PDB entry 5X9H | X-ray diffraction, 3.60 A resolution | chains A and B

# Chain A (and B)
Protein: Magnesium transporter MgtE
Source organism: Thermus thermophilus (strain HB8 / ATCC 27634 / DSM 579)
Notes: chain B of this document is another copy of the same molecule, construct and numbering; everything in this record applies to it too
UniProt: Q5SMG8 (MGTE_THET8); numbering as in UniProt (aligned over 1-450)
Sequence (473 residues; row label = number of the first residue in the row; numbers below 1 keep their minus sign (Met-22 is residue -22)):
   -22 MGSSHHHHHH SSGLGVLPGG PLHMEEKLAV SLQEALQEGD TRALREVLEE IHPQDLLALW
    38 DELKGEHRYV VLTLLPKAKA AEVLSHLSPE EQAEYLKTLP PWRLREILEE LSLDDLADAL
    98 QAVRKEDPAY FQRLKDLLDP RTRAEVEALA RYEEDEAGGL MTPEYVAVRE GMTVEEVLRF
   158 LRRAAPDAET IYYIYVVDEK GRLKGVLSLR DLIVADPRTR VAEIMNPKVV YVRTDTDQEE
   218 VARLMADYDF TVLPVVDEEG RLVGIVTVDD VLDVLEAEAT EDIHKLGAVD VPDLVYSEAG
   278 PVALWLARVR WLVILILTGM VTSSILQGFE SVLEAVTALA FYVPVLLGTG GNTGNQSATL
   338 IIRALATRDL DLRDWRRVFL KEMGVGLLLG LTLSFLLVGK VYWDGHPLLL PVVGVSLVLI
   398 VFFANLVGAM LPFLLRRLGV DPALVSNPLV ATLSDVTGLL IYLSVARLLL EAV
Unresolved in the structure: -22 to 22, 450 (chain B: -22 to 22, 449-450)
Construct notes: expression tag (-22 to 0)
Bound ions: Mg2+ site 1: Asp91, Asp247; Mg2+ site 2: Asp95, Gly136; Mg2+ site 3: Ala223, Asp226; Mg2+ site 4 near Asp226 (its only coordinating residue here); Mg2+ site 5 near Asp259 (its only coordinating residue here)
Ligand contacts:
  - ATP (adenosine-5'-triphosphate), molecule 1: Glu166, Thr167, Tyr169
  - ATP, molecule 2: Tyr170, Tyr172, Val183, Ser185, Arg187, Asp188, Asn203, Lys205, Val206, Val207, Phe227, Val229, Leu230, Pro231
UniProt features mapped onto this chain:
  - binding site (Mg(2+)): Glu59, Asp91, Asp95, Gly136, Glu216, Ala223, Asp226, Asp247, Asp250, Glu255, Glu258, Asp259, Asp418, Ala428, Asp432
  - binding site (ATP): Tyr170, Ser185, Arg187, Asp188, Val207
  - binding site (Ca(2+)): Glu275, Glu311
  - binding site (Mn(2+)): Glu275, Gln304, Glu307, Glu311, His383
  - mutagenesis: Glu59 (E59A: Still possesses a slight channel activity), Arg187 (R187E: Decreases ATP binding), Asp226 (D226N: Abolishes the Mg(2+)-dependent suppression of the Mg(2+) influx; when associated with A-250), Phe227 (F227A: Cannot bind ATP), Asp250 (D250A: Abolishes the Mg(2+)-dependent suppression of the Mg(2+) influx; when associated with N-226), Glu258 (E258Q: Abolishes the Mg(2+)-dependent suppression of the Mg(2+) influx), Asp259 (D259N: Abolishes the Mg(2+)-dependent suppression of the Mg(2+) influx), Arg285 (R285A: Abolishes Mg(2+)-transport activity), Gln304 (Q304A: Does not affect Mg(2+) transport, but increases permeability for Mn(2+); when associated with A-307 and A-383), Glu307 (E307A: Does not affect Mg(2+) transport, but increases permeability for Mn(2+); when associated with A-304 and A-383), Glu311 (E311A: Does not affect Mg(2+) transport, but increases permeability for Mn(2+) and Ca(2+)), Phe318 (F318A: Abolishes Mg(2+)-transport activity), 12 further mutagenesis entries in UniProt
Reported in the primary citation:
  - mutagenesis - R187E: decreased binding to ATP
  - mutagenesis - D188A: unchanged stability in response to ATP
  - mutagenesis - R187E, F227A: decreased growth in response to Co2+ and Ni2+

# How chain A and chain B interact
Pairs across the interface - 182 pairs, chain A then chain B:
  Gln31(A) with Asp224(B); Tyr225(B)
  His63(A) with Asp226(B), salt bridge
  Arg159(A) with Ile190(B), hydrogen bond (side chain-backbone)
  Ala162(A) with Arg187(B), hydrogen bond (backbone-side chain)
  Ala165(A) with Arg187(B), hydrogen bond (backbone-side chain)
  Ile168(A) with Arg187(B)
  Tyr169(A) with Tyr169(B), hydrophobic; Tyr170(B); Ser185(B); Leu186(B); Arg187(B)
  Tyr170(A) with Tyr169(B)
  Ser185(A) with Tyr169(B), hydrogen bond
  Leu186(A) with Tyr169(B); Leu186(B), hydrophobic; Ile190(B), hydrophobic
  Arg187(A) with Ala162(B), hydrogen bond (side chain-backbone); Ala165(B), hydrogen bond (side chain-backbone); Glu166(B); Ile168(B); Tyr169(B)
  Ile190(A) with Arg159(B); Leu186(B), hydrophobic
  Val191(A) with Ala162(B), hydrophobic
  Ala223(A) with Leu249(B), hydrophobic
  Asp224(A) with Gln31(B), hydrogen bond (backbone-side chain)
  Tyr225(A) with His29(B); Gln31(B); Asp32(B)
  Asp226(A) with His63(B), salt bridge; Asp246(B)
  Thr228(A) with Val245(B)
  Val245(A) with Leu249(B), hydrophobic
  Asp246(A) with Asp226(B)
  Leu249(A) with Ala223(B), hydrophobic; Leu249(B), hydrophobic; Leu252(B), hydrophobic
  Leu252(A) with Leu249(B), hydrophobic
  Glu253(A) with Arg340(B); Thr344(B)
  Ala256(A) with Arg340(B)
  Thr257(A) with Arg340(B), hydrogen bond
  Ile260(A) with Ile260(B), hydrophobic; Leu263(B), hydrophobic; Thr336(B); Arg340(B)
  His261(A) with Thr336(B); Leu337(B)
  Gly264(A) with Gln333(B); Thr336(B)
  Ala265(A) with Gln333(B), hydrogen bond (backbone-side chain)
  Leu271(A) with Leu337(B), hydrophobic
  Tyr273(A) with Ile338(B); Asp346(B); Leu347(B), hydrophobic; Val355(B); Lys358(B); Glu359(B)
  Ser274(A) with Asp346(B), hydrogen bond
  Ala276(A) with Lys358(B), hydrogen bond (backbone-side chain)
  Gly277(A) with Lys358(B)
  Pro278(A) with Lys358(B); Val362(B), hydrophobic
  Leu281(A) with Lys358(B); Glu359(B)
  Trp282(A) with Leu365(B); Leu366(B); Thr369(B)
  Arg285(A) with Thr330(B), hydrogen bond (side chain-backbone); Gln333(B), hydrogen bond; Ser334(B); Glu359(B), salt bridge; Leu366(B); Asn402(B), hydrogen bond
  Val286(A) with Leu366(B), hydrophobic; Thr369(B)
  Leu289(A) with Asn329(B); Thr330(B); Gln333(B); Leu366(B), hydrophobic; Leu370(B)
  Val290(A) with Leu370(B), hydrophobic
  Leu292(A) with Asn329(B)
  Ile293(A) with Thr326(B)
  Gly296(A) with Val322(B)
  Met297(A) with Leu373(B); Leu374(B), hydrophobic; Lys377(B)
  Thr299(A) with Pro321(B); Val322(B)
  Ser300(A) with Phe318(B); Tyr319(B); Val322(B); Asp381(B), hydrogen bond
  Ser301(A) with Lys377(B)
  Leu303(A) with Ala317(B); Phe318(B); Pro321(B)
  Gln304(A) with Phe318(B); His383(B), hydrogen bond
  Glu307(A) with Phe318(B)
  Leu310(A) with Phe318(B), hydrophobic
  Ala317(A) with Leu303(B)
  Phe318(A) with Ser300(B), hydrogen bond (backbone-side chain); Leu303(B), hydrophobic; Gln304(B); Glu307(B); Leu310(B), hydrophobic
  Tyr319(A) with Ser300(B)
  Pro321(A) with Thr299(B); Leu303(B), hydrophobic
  Val322(A) with Gly296(B); Met297(B); Thr299(B); Ser300(B)
  Gly325(A) with Asp432(B)
  Thr326(A) with Ile293(B)
  Asn329(A) with Leu289(B); Leu292(B); Pro425(B); Thr429(B), hydrogen bond
  Thr330(A) with Arg285(B); Leu289(B)
  Asn332(A) with Pro425(B)
  Gln333(A) with Gly264(B); Ala265(B); Arg285(B), hydrogen bond; Leu289(B)
  Ser334(A) with Arg285(B)
  Thr336(A) with Gly264(B)
  Leu337(A) with His261(B); Val266(B), hydrophobic; Leu271(B), hydrophobic; Tyr273(B), hydrophobic
  Ile338(A) with Tyr273(B)
  Arg340(A) with Thr257(B); Ile260(B), hydrogen bond (side chain-backbone); His261(B)
  Thr344(A) with Glu253(B); Thr257(B), hydrogen bond
  Asp346(A) with Val272(B); Tyr273(B); Ser274(B), hydrogen bond
  Leu347(A) with Tyr273(B), hydrophobic
  Val355(A) with Tyr273(B)
  Lys358(A) with Tyr273(B); Ala276(B), hydrogen bond (side chain-backbone); Gly277(B); Pro278(B); Leu281(B)
  Glu359(A) with Tyr273(B), hydrogen bond; Leu281(B); Arg285(B), salt bridge
  Val362(A) with Pro278(B), hydrophobic; Arg285(B)
  Leu365(A) with Trp282(B), hydrogen bond (backbone-side chain)
  Leu366(A) with Trp282(B); Arg285(B); Val286(B), hydrophobic; Leu289(B), hydrophobic
  Thr369(A) with Trp282(B)
  Leu370(A) with Leu289(B); Ile293(B)
  Leu373(A) with Ile293(B), hydrophobic; Leu294(B), hydrophobic; Met297(B)
  Leu374(A) with Met297(B), hydrophobic
  Lys377(A) with Met297(B); Ser301(B), hydrogen bond
  Asp381(A) with Ser300(B), hydrogen bond; Ser301(B)
  His383(A) with Gln304(B), hydrogen bond
  Leu394(A) with Ile293(B), hydrophobic
  Asn402(A) with Arg285(B), hydrogen bond
  Asn424(A) with Asn424(B)
  Pro425(A) with Asn329(B); Asn332(B)
  Thr429(A) with Asn329(B)
  Asp432(A) with Pro321(B); Gly325(B)
  Leu436(A) with Pro321(B), hydrophobic
Interface residues without a listed pair, chain A (106 interface residues in all): His29, Asp32, Glu59, Glu166, Thr167, Leu263, Val266, Val272, Trp288, Val320, Leu324, Ala341, Asp351, Trp380, Ala428
Interface residues without a listed pair, chain B (104 interface residues in all): Asp38, Glu59, Thr167, Val191, Thr228, Val248, Asp250, Ala256, Val290, Gly331, Ala341, Leu436

# In short
Chain A and chain B form an interface of 106 and 104 residues respectively; the contacts include 29 hydrogen
bonds and 4 salt bridges. Polar pairs include His63(A)-Asp226(B), Arg285(A)-Glu359(B) and Arg159(A)-Ile190(B).
From the paper: R187E and F227A of chain A reduce growth in response to Co2+ and Ni2+; R187E of chain A
reduces binding to ATP.
Chain A and chain B are both Magnesium transporter MgtE (Thermus thermophilus (strain HB8 / ATCC 27634 / DSM
579)); the structure, Crystal structure of the Mg2+ channel MgtE in complex with ATP, was determined by X-ray
diffraction, deposited together with 5X9G.
